Entry 9DQU (X-ray diffraction, 2.20 A resolution); this record covers chains A and B.

== Chain A ==
Molecule: DNA polymerase iota
From: Homo sapiens
Notes: EC 2.7.7.7
Reference sequence: Q9UNA4 (POLI_HUMAN); residues 1-420 here correspond to UniProt positions 26-445 (UniProt number = residue number + 25)
Chain sequence (420 residues; numbered 1 to 420; the number before each row is that of its first residue):
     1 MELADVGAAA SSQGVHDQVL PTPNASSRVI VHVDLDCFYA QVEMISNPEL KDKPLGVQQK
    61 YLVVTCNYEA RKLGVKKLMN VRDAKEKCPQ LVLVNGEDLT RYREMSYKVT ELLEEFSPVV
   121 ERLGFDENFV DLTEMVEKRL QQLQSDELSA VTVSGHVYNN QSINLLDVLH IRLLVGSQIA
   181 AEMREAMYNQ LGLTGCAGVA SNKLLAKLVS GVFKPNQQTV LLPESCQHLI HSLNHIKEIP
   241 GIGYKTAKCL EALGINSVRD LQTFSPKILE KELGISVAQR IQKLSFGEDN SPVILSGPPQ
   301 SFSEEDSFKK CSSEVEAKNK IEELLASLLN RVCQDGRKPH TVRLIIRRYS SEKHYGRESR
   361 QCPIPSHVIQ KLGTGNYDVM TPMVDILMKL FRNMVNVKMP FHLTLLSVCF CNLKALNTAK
Disordered / not traced: 1-25, 351-355, 371-378, 395-403, 415-420
Ion coordination: Mg2+ site 1: Asp34, Asp126, Glu127 (shared with DC18(B), DT19(B) of chain B); Mg2+ site 2: Asp34, Leu35, Asp126 (together with pyrophosphate) (shared with DT19(B) of chain B); Mg2+ site 3: Lys237, Ile239, Ile242 (shared with DC17(B) of chain B)
Residues lining bound ligands: pyrophosphate (POP): Asp34, Leu35, Asp36, Cys37, Phe38, Thr65, Tyr68, Arg71, Lys77, Asp126, Lys214
Swiss-Prot annotation at these positions:
  - active site: Glu127 (Proton acceptor)
  - binding site (Mg(2+)): Asp34, Leu35, Asp126
  - binding site (Mn(2+)): Asp34, Leu35, Asp126
  - binding site (a 2'-deoxyribonucleoside 5'-triphosphate): Tyr39, Arg71

== Chain B ==
Molecule: 19-nt DNA strand
Sequence (19 nucleotides; each row starts with the number of its first residue):
     1 TCAAGGGTCC TAGGACCCT
Disordered / not traced: 1-2
Ion coordination: Mg2+ site 1: DC17 (shared with Lys237(A), Ile239(A), Ile242(A) of chain A); Mg2+ site 2: DC18, DT19 (shared with Asp34(A), Asp126(A), Glu127(A) of chain A); Mg2+ site 3: DT19 (together with pyrophosphate) (shared with Asp34(A), Leu35(A), Asp126(A) of chain A)

== Chain A / chain B interface ==
Residue-residue contacts - 32 pairs, chain A then chain B:
  Asp34(A) with DT19(B), phosphate contact
  Phe38(A) with DT19(B), hydrogen bond to the phosphate
  Tyr39(A) with DT19(B), hydrogen bond to the phosphate
  Val64(A) with DT19(B), base contact
  Thr65(A) with DT19(B), phosphate contact
  Leu123(A) with DC17(B), sugar contact
  Asp126(A) with DC18(B), phosphate contact; DT19(B), phosphate contact
  Glu127(A) with DC18(B), sugar contact
  Lys207(A) with DC17(B), phosphate contact; DC18(B), salt bridge to the phosphate
  Ile239(A) with DC17(B), phosphate contact
  Pro240(A) with DC17(B), phosphate contact
  Gly241(A) with DC16(B), hydrogen bond to the phosphate; DC17(B), hydrogen bond to the phosphate
  Ile242(A) with DC16(B), phosphate contact; DC17(B), hydrogen bond to the phosphate
  Gly243(A) with DC16(B), hydrogen bond to the phosphate; DC17(B), phosphate contact
  Tyr244(A) with DC16(B), phosphate contact
  Lys245(A) with DA15(B), salt bridge to the phosphate; DC16(B), hydrogen bond to the phosphate
  Thr246(A) with DA15(B), phosphate contact; DC16(B), hydrogen bond to the phosphate
  Glu358(A) with DG13(B), phosphate contact
  Ser359(A) with DA12(B), phosphate contact; DG13(B), hydrogen bond to the phosphate
  Arg360(A) with DA12(B), phosphate contact
  Gln361(A) with DT11(B), hydrogen bond to the phosphate; DA12(B), hydrogen bond to the phosphate
  Cys362(A) with DT11(B), phosphate contact
  Pro363(A) with DT11(B), phosphate contact
Other interface residues (no listed pair), chain A (30 interface residues in all): Cys37, Gln59, Lys77, Leu78, Gly124, Thr341, Arg357
Other interface residues (no listed pair), chain B (9 interface residues in all): DG14

== In short ==
The interface between chain A and chain B involves 30 residues on one side and 9 on the other, with 11
hydrogen bonds and 2 salt bridges. Polar pairs include Phe38(A)-DT19(B), Tyr39(A)-DT19(B) and
Gly241(A)-DC16(B). Pyrophosphate is bound between chain A and chain B.
Chain A is DNA polymerase iota (Homo sapiens) and chain B is a 19-nt DNA strand; the structure, Product
complex of DNA polymerase iota with Pyrophosphate, was determined by X-ray diffraction (same publication as
9DDR, 9DQT, 9DR7, 9DR9, 9DRB, 9DRC and 9NJH).
